Entry 1NJT (X-ray diffraction, 2.50 A resolution); this record covers chains A and B of the 4 polymer chains in the assembly.

# Chain A
Molecule: Capsid protein P40
Source organism: Human herpesvirus 5
Notes: EC 3.4.21.97; fragment: Assemblin
UniProtKB: P16753 (VP40_HCMVA); numbering as in UniProt (aligned over 1-256)
Chain sequence (256 residues; each row starts with the number of its first residue):
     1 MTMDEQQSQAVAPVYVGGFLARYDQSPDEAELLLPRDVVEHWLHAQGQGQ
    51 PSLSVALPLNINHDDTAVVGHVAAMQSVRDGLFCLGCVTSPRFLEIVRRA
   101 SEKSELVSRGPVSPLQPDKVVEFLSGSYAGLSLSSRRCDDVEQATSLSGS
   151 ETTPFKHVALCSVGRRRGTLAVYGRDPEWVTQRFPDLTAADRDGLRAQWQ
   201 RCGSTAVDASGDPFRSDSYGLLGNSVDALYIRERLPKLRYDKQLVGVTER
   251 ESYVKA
Unresolved in the structure: 1-2, 47-54, 140-152, 204-210
Differences from the reference sequence: engineered mutation Gln143 (Ala in P16753)
Curated features (UniProtKB/Swiss-Prot):
  - active site (Charge relay system): His63, Ser132, His157
  - site (Cleavage): Ala209, Ser210, Ala256

# Chain B
Molecule: Capsid protein P40
Source organism: Human herpesvirus 5
Notes: EC 3.4.21.97; fragment: Assemblin
UniProtKB: P16753 (VP40_HCMVA); residues 301-556 here correspond to UniProt positions 1-256 (UniProt number = residue number - 300)
Chain sequence (256 residues; numbered 301 to 556; the number before each row is that of its first residue):
   301 MTMDEQQSQAVAPVYVGGFLARYDQSPDEAELLLPRDVVEHWLHAQGQGQ
   351 PSLSVALPLNINHDDTAVVGHVAAMQSVRDGLFCLGCVTSPRFLEIVRRA
   401 SEKSELVSRGPVSPLQPDKVVEFLSGSYAGLSLSSRRCDDVEQATSLSGS
   451 ETTPFKHVALCSVGRRRGTLAVYGRDPEWVTQRFPDLTAADRDGLRAQWQ
   501 RCGSTAVDASGDPFRSDSYGLLGNSVDALYIRERLPKLRYDKQLVGVTER
   551 ESYVKA
Unresolved in the structure: 301, 347-355, 440-451, 503-509
Differences from the reference sequence: engineered mutation Gln443 (Ala143 in P16753)
Curated features (UniProtKB/Swiss-Prot):
  - active site (Charge relay system): His363, Ser432, His457
  - site (Cleavage): Ala509, Ser510, Ala556

# Interface between chain A and chain B
Contacting residue pairs (70; chain A residue first):
  Asp64(A) - Lys403(B)  salt bridge
  Ile96(A) - Tyr519(B)  hydrophobic
  Ile96(A) - Leu522(B)  hydrophobic
  Arg99(A) - Tyr519(B)
  Ala100(A) - Tyr519(B)
  Ala100(A) - Leu522(B)  hydrophobic
  Ala100(A) - Gly523(B)
  Lys103(A) - Asp364(B)  salt bridge
  Lys103(A) - Gly520(B)
  Lys103(A) - Gly523(B)
  Lys103(A) - Asn524(B)
  Ser104(A) - Gly523(B)
  Ser104(A) - Val526(B)
  Ser104(A) - Asp527(B)  hydrogen bond
  Glu105(A) - Asp527(B)  hydrogen bond (backbone-side chain)
  Leu106(A) - Asp527(B)  hydrogen bond (backbone-side chain)
  Leu106(A) - Tyr530(B)  hydrophobic
  Phe123(A) - Leu522(B)
  Phe123(A) - Val526(B)  hydrophobic
  Ser125(A) - Tyr530(B)
  Gly126(A) - Val526(B)
  Gly126(A) - Tyr530(B)  hydrogen bond (backbone-side chain)
  Ser127(A) - Val526(B)
  Ala129(A) - Tyr530(B)
  Ser218(A) - Ser518(B)  hydrogen bond
  Ser218(A) - Tyr519(B)
  Tyr219(A) - Ile396(B)  hydrophobic
  Tyr219(A) - Arg399(B)
  Tyr219(A) - Ala400(B)
  Tyr219(A) - Ser518(B)
  Gly220(A) - Lys403(B)
  Leu221(A) - Leu522(B)  hydrophobic
  Leu222(A) - Ile396(B)  hydrophobic
  Leu222(A) - Ala400(B)  hydrophobic
  Leu222(A) - Phe423(B)
  Leu222(A) - Leu521(B)  hydrophobic
  Gly223(A) - Ala400(B)
  Gly223(A) - Lys403(B)
  Gly223(A) - Ser404(B)
  Gly223(A) - Phe423(B)
  Asn224(A) - Lys403(B)
  Ser225(A) - Ser525(B)
  Val226(A) - Ser404(B)
  Val226(A) - Phe423(B)  hydrophobic
  Val226(A) - Gly426(B)
  Val226(A) - Ser427(B)
  Asp227(A) - Ser404(B)  hydrogen bond
  Asp227(A) - Glu405(B)  hydrogen bond (side chain-backbone)
  Asp227(A) - Leu406(B)  hydrogen bond (side chain-backbone)
  Ala228(A) - Leu529(B)  hydrophobic
  Leu229(A) - Ala528(B)  hydrophobic
  Leu229(A) - Leu529(B)  hydrophobic
  Leu229(A) - Arg534(B)  hydrogen bond (backbone-side chain)
  Leu229(A) - Leu535(B)
  Tyr230(A) - Leu406(B)  hydrophobic
  Tyr230(A) - Ser425(B)
  Tyr230(A) - Gly426(B)  hydrogen bond (side chain-backbone)
  Tyr230(A) - Ala429(B)
  Tyr230(A) - Arg534(B)
  Tyr230(A) - Lys555(B)
  Tyr230(A) - Ala556(B)
  Ile231(A) - Leu535(B)
  Arg232(A) - Arg539(B)
  Arg234(A) - Leu529(B)  hydrogen bond (side chain-backbone)
  Arg234(A) - Tyr530(B)  hydrogen bond
  Leu235(A) - Leu529(B)
  Leu235(A) - Ile531(B)
  Arg239(A) - Arg532(B)
  Lys255(A) - Tyr530(B)
  Ala256(A) - Tyr530(B)
Interface residues without a listed pair, chain A (35 interface residues in all): Val107, Leu238

# In short
35 residues of chain A and 33 residues of chain B are in contact, with 12 hydrogen bonds and 2 salt bridges.
Among the polar pairs are Asp64(A)-Lys403(B), Lys103(A)-Asp364(B) and Ser104(A)-Asp527(B). From UniProt: 3
active-site residues on chain A; 3 active-site residues on chain B.
Both chains are Capsid protein P40 (Human herpesvirus 5). Entry 1NJT (Complex structure of hcmv protease and a
peptidomimetic inhibitor) was determined by X-ray diffraction, deposited together with 1NJU, 1NKK and 1NKM.
